PDB entry 9FM2 | electron microscopy, 3.60 A resolution | chains B and C of the 5 polymer chains in the assembly

[Chain B (and C)]
Molecule: Neuraminidase
Source organism: Influenza B virus
Notes: EC 3.2.1.18; chain C of this document is another copy of the same molecule, construct and numbering; everything in this record applies to it too
UniProtKB: A0A5J6DRQ4 (A0A5J6DRQ4_9INFB); residue numbers follow UniProt; this construct covers 70-466
Sequence (485 residues; row label = number of the first residue in the row; numbers below 1 keep their minus sign (Met-18 is residue -18)):
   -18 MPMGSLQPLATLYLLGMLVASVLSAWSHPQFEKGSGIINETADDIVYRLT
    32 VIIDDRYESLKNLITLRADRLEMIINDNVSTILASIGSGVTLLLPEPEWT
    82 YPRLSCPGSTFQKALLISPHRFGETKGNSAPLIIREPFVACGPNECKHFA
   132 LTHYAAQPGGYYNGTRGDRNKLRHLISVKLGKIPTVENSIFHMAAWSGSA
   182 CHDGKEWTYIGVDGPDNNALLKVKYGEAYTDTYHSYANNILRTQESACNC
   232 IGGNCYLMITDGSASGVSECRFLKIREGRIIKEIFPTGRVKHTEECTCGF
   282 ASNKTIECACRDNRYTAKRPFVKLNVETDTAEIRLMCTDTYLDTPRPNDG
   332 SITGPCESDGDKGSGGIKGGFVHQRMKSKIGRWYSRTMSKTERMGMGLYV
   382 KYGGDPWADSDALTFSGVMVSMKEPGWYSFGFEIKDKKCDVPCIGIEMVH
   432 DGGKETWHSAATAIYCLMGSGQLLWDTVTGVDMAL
Not modelled in the structure: -18 to 78, 104-110, 135-149, 432-438, 456-466 (chain C: -18 to 78, 104-110, 135-150, 432-438, 456-466)
Construct notes: initiating methionine (-18); expression tag (-17 to 69)
Cystine bridges: Cys87-Cys420, Cys122-Cys127, Cys182-Cys229, Cys231-Cys236, Cys277-Cys291, Cys279-Cys289, Cys318-Cys337, Cys424-Cys447
Covalently attached groups: N-acetylglucosamine (NAG) linked to Asn284

[Chain B / chain C interface]
Residue-residue contacts (29):
  Leu153(B) - Arg102(C)
  His155(B) - Leu97(C)  hydrogen bond (side chain-backbone)
  Val167(B) - Ile164(C)  hydrophobic
  Glu168(B) - Lys163(C)
  Glu168(B) - Glu168(C)
  Glu168(B) - Asn169(C)
  Ile171(B) - Lys160(C)
  Ile171(B) - Lys163(C)
  Phe172(B) - Gly162(C)  hydrogen bond (backbone-backbone)
  His173(B) - Leu96(C)
  Met174(B) - Ala95(C)
  Met174(B) - Leu96(C)
  Ala175(B) - Ala95(C)
  Leu201(B) - Gln93(C)
  Lys203(B) - Lys94(C)
  Lys203(B) - Met449(C)
  Glu208(B) - Asn125(C)
  Glu208(B) - Glu126(C)
  Glu208(B) - Cys127(C)  hydrogen bond (side chain-backbone)
  Tyr210(B) - Ala95(C)  hydrophobic
  Tyr210(B) - Leu96(C)
  Tyr210(B) - Val422(C)
  Tyr210(B) - Cys447(C)  hydrophobic
  Tyr210(B) - Met449(C)  hydrophobic
  Thr211(B) - Met449(C)
  Asp212(B) - Met449(C)
  Thr213(B) - Met449(C)
  Thr213(B) - Gly450(C)
  His215(B) - Ser451(C)
Also at the interface, not in a pair above, chain B (21 interface residues in all): Leu113, Ser170, Val204, Ala209
Also at the interface, not in a pair above, chain C (25 interface residues in all): Phe103, Thr166, Ile415, Asp417, Leu455

[Summary]
21 residues of chain B face 25 of chain C across their interface; the contacts include 3 hydrogen bonds. Polar
contacts include His155(B)-Leu97(C), Glu208(B)-Cys127(C) and Phe172(B)-Gly162(C). N-acetylglucosamine is
covalently linked to Asn284(B).
Both chains are Neuraminidase (Influenza B virus). Entry 9FM2 (Cryo-EM structure of Influenza
B/Washington/02/2019 virus neuraminidase in complex with single-domain antibody hVHH-525) was determined by
electron microscopy (same publication as 9FM1).
